PDB entry 2HAN | X-ray diffraction, 1.95 A resolution | chains A and B of the 4 polymer chains in the assembly

# Chain A
Molecule: Protein ultraspiracle
Source organism: Drosophila melanogaster
Notes: fragment: Ultraspiracle DNA binding domain
UniProtKB: P20153 (USP_DROME); residues -3 to 82 here correspond to UniProt positions 94-179 (UniProt number = residue number + 97)
Amino-acid sequence (93 residues; row label = number of the first residue in the row; numbers below 1 keep their minus sign (Gly-5 is residue -5)):
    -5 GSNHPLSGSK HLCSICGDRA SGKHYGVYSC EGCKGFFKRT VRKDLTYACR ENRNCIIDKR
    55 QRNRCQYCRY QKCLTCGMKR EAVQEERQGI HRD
Disordered / not traced: -5 to 3, 82-87
Sequence notes: cloning artifact (-5 to -4, 83-87)
Curated features (UniProtKB/Swiss-Prot):
  - DNA-binding region: Cys7 to Met72 (Nuclear receptor)
  - zinc finger (NR C4-type): Cys7 to Cys27, Cys43 to Cys67
Ion coordination: Zn2+ site 1: Cys7, Cys10, Cys24, Cys27; Zn2+ site 2: Cys43, Cys49, Cys59, Cys62

# Chain B
Molecule: Ecdysone receptor
Source organism: Drosophila melanogaster
Notes: fragment: Ecdsyone Receptor DNA binding domain
UniProtKB: P34021 (ECR_DROME); residues -1 to 108 here correspond to UniProt positions 256-365 (UniProt number = residue number + 257)
Amino-acid sequence (119 residues; each row starts with the number of its first residue; numbers below 1 keep their minus sign (Gly-3 is residue -3)):
    -3 GSAPRVQEEL CLVCGDRASG YHYNALTCEG CKGFFRRSVT KSAVYCCKFG RACEMDMYMR
    57 RKCQECRLKK CLAVGMRPEC VVPENQCAMK RREKKAQKEK DKMTTSPSSQ HGSPGIHRD
Disordered / not traced: -3 to 0, 88-115
Sequence notes: cloning artifact (-3 to -2, 109-115)
Curated features (UniProtKB/Swiss-Prot):
  - DNA-binding region: Cys7 to Pro79 (Nuclear receptor)
  - zinc finger (NR C4-type): Cys7 to Cys27, Cys43 to Cys67
Ion coordination: Zn2+ site 1: Cys7, Cys10, Cys24, Cys27; Zn2+ site 2: Cys43, Cys49, Cys59, Cys62

# How chain A and chain B interact
Contacting residue pairs - 10 pairs, chain A then chain B:
  Asp12(A) with Tyr54(B), hydrogen bond
  Lys53(A) with Tyr54(B); Arg57(B), hydrogen bond (backbone-side chain)
  Arg54(A) with Met53(B); Tyr54(B)
  Arg56(A) with Arg57(B)
  Asn57(A) with Arg57(B)
  Arg58(A) with Asp12(B), salt bridge; Arg13(B); Met53(B), hydrogen bond
Interface residues without a listed pair, chain A (7 interface residues in all): Gln55
Interface residues without a listed pair, chain B (6 interface residues in all): Glu4

# Summary
The interface between chain A and chain B involves 7 residues on one side and 6 on the other; the contacts
include 3 hydrogen bonds and 1 salt bridge. Polar contacts include Arg58(A)-Asp12(B), Asp12(A)-Tyr54(B) and
Lys53(A)-Arg57(B).
Here chain A is Protein ultraspiracle and chain B is Ecdysone receptor, both from Drosophila melanogaster.
Entry 2HAN (Structural basis of heterodimeric ecdysteroid receptor interaction with natural response element
hsp27 gene promoter) was determined by X-ray diffraction.
